PDB entry 6J2C | electron microscopy, 7.00 A resolution (low resolution: residue-level contacts below are approximate; hydrogen-bond / salt-bridge calls are withheld) | chains c and j of the 47 polymer chains in the assembly

== Chain c ==
Name: Proteasome subunit alpha type-1
Source organism: Saccharomyces cerevisiae S288c
Notes: EC 3.4.25.1
UniProtKB: P21243 (PSA1_YEAST); residues 1-252 here = UniProt positions 1-252
Chain sequence (252 residues; numbered 1 to 252; the number before each row is that of its first residue):
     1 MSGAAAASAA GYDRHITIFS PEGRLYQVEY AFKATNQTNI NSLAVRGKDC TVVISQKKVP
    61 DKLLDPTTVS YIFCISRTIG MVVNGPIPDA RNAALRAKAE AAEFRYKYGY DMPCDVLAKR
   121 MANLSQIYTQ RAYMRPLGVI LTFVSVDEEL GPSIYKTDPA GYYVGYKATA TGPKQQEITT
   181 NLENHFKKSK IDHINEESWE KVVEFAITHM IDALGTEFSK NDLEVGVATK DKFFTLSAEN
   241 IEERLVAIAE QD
Disordered / not traced: 1-9

== Chain j ==
Name: Proteasome subunit alpha type-2
Source organism: Saccharomyces cerevisiae S288c
Notes: EC 3.4.25.1
UniProtKB: P23639 (PSA2_YEAST); residue numbers follow UniProt; this construct covers 1-250
Chain sequence (250 residues; row label = number of the first residue in the row):
     1 MTDRYSFSLT TFSPSGKLGQ IDYALTAVKQ GVTSLGIKAT NGVVIATEKK SSSPLAMSET
    61 LSKVSLLTPD IGAVYSGMGP DYRVLVDKSR KVAHTSYKRI YGEYPPTKLL VSEVAKIMQE
   121 ATQSGGVRPF GVSLLIAGHD EFNGFSLYQV DPSGSYFPWK ATAIGKGSVA AKTFLEKRWN
   181 DELELEDAIH IALLTLKESV EGEFNGDTIE LAIIGDENPD LLGYTGIPTD KGPRFRKLTS
   241 QEINDRLEAL
UniProt features mapped onto this chain:
  - cross-link: K108 (Glycyl lysine isopeptide (Lys-Gly) (interchain with G-Cter in ubiquitin))

== Chain c / chain j interface ==
Residue-residue contacts (65; chain c residue first):
  T17(c) with R128(j)
  I18(c) with Q20(j)
  F19(c) with Q20(j); Y23(j); A24(j); P129(j); F130(j); G131(j)
  S20(c) with Y23(j)
  P21(c) with Y23(j)
  E22(c) with T26(j); Q30(j)
  G23(c) with T26(j); A27(j); Q30(j)
  R24(c) with Q30(j)
  L25(c) with R128(j)
  R46(c) with M57(j)
  K119(c) with R83(j); D87(j); R90(j)
  A122(c) with R83(j)
  N123(c) with R83(j); V84(j); D87(j)
  Q126(c) with P80(j); D81(j); R83(j); V84(j)
  T129(c) with R128(j)
  Q130(c) with V84(j); V127(j); R128(j); F130(j)
  R131(c) with G126(j); V127(j)
  A132(c) with Y5(j); G126(j)
  Y133(c) with T2(j); D3(j); Y5(j); G126(j)
  Y155(c) with T60(j)
  A160(c) with P80(j)
  G161(c) with P80(j); R83(j)
  Y162(c) with K50(j); L61(j); K63(j); P80(j)
  Y163(c) with L61(j); R83(j)
  V164(c) with M57(j); L61(j)
  G165(c) with A56(j); M57(j); T60(j)
  Y166(c) with S52(j); L55(j); A56(j)
  K167(c) with L55(j)
  A168(c) with L55(j)
  E183(c) with P54(j)
  F186(c) with L55(j)
  D192(c) with M57(j)
Interface residues without a listed pair, chain c (36 interface residues in all): I16, T179, L182, K187
Interface residues without a listed pair, chain j (33 interface residues in all): L9, S53, G79

== Summary ==
The interface between chain c and chain j involves 36 residues on one side and 33 on the other.
Chain c is Proteasome subunit alpha type-1 and chain j is Proteasome subunit alpha type-2, both from
Saccharomyces cerevisiae S288c; the structure, Yeast proteasome in translocation competent state (C3-a), was
determined by electron microscopy, deposited together with 6J2N, 6J30, 6J2Q and 6J2X.
